PDB entry 2YBP | X-ray diffraction, 2.02 A resolution | chains A and C

# Chain A
Protein: Lysine-specific demethylase 4A
From: Homo sapiens
Notes: EC 1.14.11.-; fragment: catalytic domain, residues 1-359
UniProt: O75164 (KDM4A_HUMAN); residue numbers follow UniProt; this construct covers 1-359
Amino-acid sequence (381 residues; row label = number of the first residue in the row; numbers below 1 keep their minus sign (Met-21 is residue -21)):
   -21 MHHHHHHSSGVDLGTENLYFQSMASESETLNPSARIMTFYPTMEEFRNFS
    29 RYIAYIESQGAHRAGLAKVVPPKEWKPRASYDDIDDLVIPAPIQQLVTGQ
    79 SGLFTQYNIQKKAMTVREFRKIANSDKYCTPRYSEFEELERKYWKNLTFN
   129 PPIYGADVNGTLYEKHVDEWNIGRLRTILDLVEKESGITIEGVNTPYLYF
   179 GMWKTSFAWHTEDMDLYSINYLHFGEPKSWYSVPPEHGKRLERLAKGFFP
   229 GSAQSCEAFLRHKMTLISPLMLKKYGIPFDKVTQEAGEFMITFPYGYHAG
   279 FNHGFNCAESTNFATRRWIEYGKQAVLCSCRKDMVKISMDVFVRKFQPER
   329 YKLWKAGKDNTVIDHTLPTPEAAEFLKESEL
Unresolved in the structure: -21 to 6, 356-359
Differences from the reference sequence: expression tag (-21 to 0)
Bound ions: Ni2+: His188, Glu190, His276 (together with (2R)-2-hydroxypentanedioic acid); Zn2+: Cys234, His240, Cys306, Cys308
Small-molecule neighbours: (2R)-2-hydroxypentanedioic acid (2HG): Tyr132, Tyr177, Phe185, His188, Glu190, Ser196, Ile197, Asn198, Lys206, Trp208, Thr270, His276, Ser288
Curated features (UniProtKB/Swiss-Prot):
  - binding site (2-oxoglutarate): Tyr132, Asn198, Lys206, Lys241
  - binding site (Fe cation): His188, Glu190, His276
  - binding site (Zn(2+)): Cys234, His240, Cys306, Cys308
  - modified residue: Ala2 (N-acetylalanine)
  - mutagenesis: Gly133 (G133A: Abolishes histone demethylase activity; when associated with A-138), Gly138 (G138A: Abolishes histone demethylase activity; when associated with A-138), Gly165 (G165A: Abolishes histone demethylase activity; when associated with A-165), Gly170 (G170A: Abolishes histone demethylase activity; when associated with A-165), His188 (H188A: Abolishes histone demethylase activity without affecting ability to bind H4K20me2), Ser288 to Thr289 (Displays histone demethylase activity for both dimethylated and H3-K9Me3; Abolishes histone demethylase activity)
Reported in the primary citation:
  - Ni2+ coordination: His188, Glu190
  - binding site for (2R)-2-hydroxypentanedioic acid: Tyr132, Lys206, Ser288
  - mutagenesis - H188A: abolished catalytic activity

# Chain C
Protein: Histone H3.1T
Notes: fragment: histone h3k36me3 peptide, residues 31-42
UniProt: Q16695 (H31T_HUMAN); residues 30-41 here correspond to UniProt positions 31-42 (UniProt number = residue number + 1)
Amino-acid sequence (12 residues; row label = number of the first residue in the row):
    30 PATGGVKKPHRY
Modified / non-standard residues: Lys36 (n-trimethyllysine; M3L)
Curated features (UniProtKB/Swiss-Prot):
  - modified residue: Lys36 (N6,N6,N6-trimethyllysine), Lys37 (N6-methyllysine), Tyr41 (Phosphotyrosine)

# Chain A / chain C interface
Contacting residue pairs (42; chain A residue first):
  Ile71(A) - Arg40(C)
  Tyr85(A) - Tyr41(C)  hydrophobic
  Asn86(A) - Arg40(C)
  Asn86(A) - Tyr41(C)  hydrogen bond (backbone-backbone)
  Ile87(A) - Tyr41(C)  hydrophobic
  Gln88(A) - Tyr41(C)  hydrogen bond (backbone-backbone)
  Ala134(A) - Arg40(C)
  Asp135(A) - Lys37(C)
  Asp135(A) - Pro38(C)
  Asp135(A) - Arg40(C)  salt bridge
  Val160(A) - Thr32(C)
  Ile166(A) - Thr32(C)
  Ile168(A) - Thr32(C)
  Ile168(A) - Gly33(C)
  Ile168(A) - Gly34(C)
  Glu169(A) - Val35(C)
  Glu169(A) - Lys36(C)  hydrogen bond (backbone-backbone)
  Gly170(A) - Lys36(C)
  Tyr175(A) - Val35(C)
  Tyr175(A) - Lys36(C)
  Tyr175(A) - Lys37(C)  hydrogen bond (side chain-backbone)
  Tyr177(A) - Lys36(C)
  Glu190(A) - Lys36(C)
  Lys241(A) - Pro38(C)
  Met242(A) - Tyr41(C)
  Ser288(A) - Lys36(C)
  Thr289(A) - Lys36(C)
  Asn290(A) - Lys36(C)
  Arg309(A) - Tyr41(C)
  Asp311(A) - Gly34(C)
  Asp311(A) - Val35(C)  hydrogen bond (backbone-backbone)
  Met312(A) - Gly33(C)
  Met312(A) - Gly34(C)
  Val313(A) - Gly33(C)
  Val313(A) - Val35(C)
  Val313(A) - Lys36(C)
  Lys314(A) - Ala31(C)
  Lys314(A) - Thr32(C)
  Lys314(A) - Gly33(C)  hydrogen bond (backbone-backbone)
  Ile315(A) - Thr32(C)
  Ser316(A) - Ala31(C)
  Ser316(A) - Thr32(C)  hydrogen bond (backbone-side chain)
Also at the interface, not in a pair above, chain A (31 interface residues in all): Thr167, Val171, Asp191, His240
Also at the interface, not in a pair above, chain C (11 interface residues in all): His39

# In short
Chain A and chain C form an interface of 31 and 11 residues respectively; the contacts include 7 hydrogen
bonds and 1 salt bridge. Among the polar pairs are Asp135(A)-Arg40(C), Tyr175(A)-Lys37(C) and
Ser316(A)-Thr32(C). The paper reports a binding site for (2R)-2-hydroxypentanedioic acid at Tyr132(A),
Lys206(A) and Ser288(A); H188A of chain A abolishes catalytic activity.
Chain A is Lysine-specific demethylase 4A (Homo sapiens) and chain C is Histone H3.1T; the structure, JMJD2A
COMPLEXED WITH R-2-HYDROXYGLUTARATE AND HISTONE H3K36me3 PEPTIDE (30-41), was determined by X-ray diffraction
(same publication as 2YBK, 2YBS, 2YC0 and 2YDE).
